PDB entry 9BDU | X-ray diffraction, 2.03 A resolution | chains A and B of the 4 polymer chains in the assembly

[Chain A (and B)]
Protein: Transcription factor p65
Organism: Mus musculus
Notes: chain B of this document is another copy of the same molecule, construct and numbering; everything in this record applies to it too
UniProtKB: Q04207 (TF65_MOUSE); residue numbers follow UniProt; this construct covers 19-304
Amino-acid sequence (287 residues; each row starts with the number of its first residue):
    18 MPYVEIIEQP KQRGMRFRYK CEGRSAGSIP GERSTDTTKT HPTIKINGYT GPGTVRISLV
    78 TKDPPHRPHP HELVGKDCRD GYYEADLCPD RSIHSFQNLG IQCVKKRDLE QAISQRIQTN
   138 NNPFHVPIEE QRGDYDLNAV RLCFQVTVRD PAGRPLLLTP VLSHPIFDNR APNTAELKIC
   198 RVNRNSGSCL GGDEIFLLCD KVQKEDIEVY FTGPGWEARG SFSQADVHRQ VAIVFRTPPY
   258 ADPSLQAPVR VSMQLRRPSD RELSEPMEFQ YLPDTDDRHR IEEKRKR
Disordered / not traced: 18, 294-304 (chain B: 293-304)
Sequence notes: initiating methionine (18)
Curated features (UniProtKB/Swiss-Prot):
  - motif: Lys-301 to Arg-304 (Nuclear localization signal)
  - modified residue: Cys-38 (Cysteine persulfide), Lys-122 (N6-acetyllysine), Lys-123 (N6-acetyllysine), Thr-176 (Phosphothreonine), Lys-218 (N6-acetyllysine), Lys-221 (N6-acetyllysine), Thr-254 (Phosphothreonine), Ser-276 (Phosphoserine), Ser-281 (Phosphoserine)
  - cross-link (Glycyl lysine isopeptide (Lys-Gly)): Lys-37 (interchain with G-Cter in SUMO3), Lys-122 (interchain with G-Cter in SUMO3), Lys-123 (interchain with G-Cter in SUMO3)

[How chain A and chain B interact]
Residue-residue contacts (27):
  Cys-197(A) / His-245(B)
  Arg-198(A) / Glu-211(B)  salt bridge
  Arg-198(A) / Asp-243(B)  salt bridge
  Arg-198(A) / Val-251(B)
  Val-199(A) / Phe-213(B)
  Asn-200(A) / Asn-200(B)
  Asn-200(A) / Phe-213(B)
  Glu-211(A) / Arg-198(B)  salt bridge
  Phe-213(A) / Arg-198(B)
  Phe-213(A) / Val-199(B)
  Phe-213(A) / Asn-200(B)
  Phe-213(A) / Phe-213(B)
  Phe-213(A) / Leu-215(B)  hydrophobic
  Leu-215(A) / His-245(B)
  Leu-215(A) / Val-251(B)  hydrophobic
  Cys-216(A) / His-245(B)  hydrogen bond (backbone-side chain)
  Asp-243(A) / Arg-198(B)  salt bridge
  His-245(A) / Cys-197(B)
  His-245(A) / Leu-215(B)
  His-245(A) / Cys-216(B)  hydrogen bond (side chain-backbone)
  His-245(A) / Val-248(B)  hydrogen bond (side chain-backbone)
  Arg-246(A) / Val-248(B)
  Val-248(A) / His-245(B)  hydrogen bond (backbone-side chain)
  Val-248(A) / Arg-246(B)
  Val-248(A) / Val-248(B)  hydrophobic
  Val-251(A) / Arg-198(B)
  Val-251(A) / Leu-215(B)  hydrophobic
Other interface residues (no listed pair), chain A (15 interface residues in all): Asp-217, Ala-249
Other interface residues (no listed pair), chain B (14 interface residues in all): Ala-249

[In short]
15 residues of chain A and 14 residues of chain B are in contact, with 4 hydrogen bonds and 4 salt bridges.
Among the polar pairs are Arg-198(A)/Glu-211(B), Arg-198(A)/Asp-243(B) and Cys-216(A)/His-245(B).
Both chains are Transcription factor p65 (Mus musculus). Entry 9BDU (NF-kappaB RelA homo-dimer bound to
AT-centric kappaB DNA) was determined by X-ray diffraction, deposited together with 9BDV, 9BDW and 9BDX.
